8V4Y - chains A and J of the 11 polymer chains in the assembly; structure by electron microscopy, 2.80 A resolution.

Chain A:
Molecule: Histone H3.2
From: Xenopus laevis
UniProt: P84233 (H32_XENLA); residues 1-135 here correspond to UniProt positions 2-136 (UniProt number = residue number + 1)
Chain sequence (135 residues; numbered 1 to 135; the number before each row is that of its first residue):
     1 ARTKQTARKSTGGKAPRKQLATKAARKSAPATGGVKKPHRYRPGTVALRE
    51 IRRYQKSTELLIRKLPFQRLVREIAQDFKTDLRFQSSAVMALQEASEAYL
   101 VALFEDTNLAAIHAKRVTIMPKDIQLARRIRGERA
Not modelled in the structure: 1-38, 134-135
Sequence notes: engineered mutation Ala102 (Gly103 in P84233), Ala110 (Cys111 in P84233)
UniProt features mapped onto this chain:
  - modified residue: Arg2 (Asymmetric dimethylarginine), Thr3 (Phosphothreonine), Lys4 (Allysine), Gln5 (5-glutamyl dopamine), Thr6 (Phosphothreonine), Arg8 (Citrulline), Lys9 (N6,N6,N6-trimethyllysine), Ser10 (ADP-ribosylserine), Thr11 (Phosphothreonine), Lys14 (N6-(2-hydroxyisobutyryl)lysine), Arg17 (Asymmetric dimethylarginine), Lys18 (N6-(2-hydroxyisobutyryl)lysine), Lys23 (N6-(2-hydroxyisobutyryl)lysine), Arg26 (Citrulline), Lys27 (N6,N6,N6-trimethyllysine), Ser28 (ADP-ribosylserine), Lys36 (N6,N6,N6-trimethyllysine), Lys37 (N6-methyllysine), Tyr41 (Phosphotyrosine), Lys56 (N6,N6,N6-trimethyllysine) and 8 more in UniProt

Chain J:
Molecule: Widom 601 DNA (147-mer) with 60 base pairs flanking DNA (forward strand)
Sequence (207 nucleotides; numbered 1 to 207; the number before each row is that of its first residue):
     1 CTGGAGAATCCCGGTGCCGAGGCCGCTCAATTGGTCGTAGACAGCTCTAG
    51 CACCGCTTAAACGCACGTACGCGCTGTCCCCCGCGTTTTAACCGCCAAGG
   101 GGATTACTCCCTAGTCTCCAGGCACGTGTCAGATATATACATCCTGTGCA
   151 TGTATTGAACAGCGACCTTGCCGGTGCCAGTCGGATAGTGTTCCGAGCTC
   201 CCACTCT
Not modelled in the structure: 148-207

Chain A / chain J interface:
Residue-residue contacts (15; chain A residue first):
  Arg42(A) - DC144(J)  salt bridge to the phosphate
  Arg42(A) - DT145(J)  salt bridge to the phosphate
  Pro43(A) - DA69(J)  sugar contact
  Thr45(A) - DC144(J)  hydrogen bond to the phosphate
  Arg63(A) - DA60(J)  phosphate contact
  Arg63(A) - DA61(J)  salt bridge to the phosphate
  Arg72(A) - DC51(J)  salt bridge to the phosphate
  Phe84(A) - DG50(J)  sugar contact
  Gln85(A) - DG50(J)  phosphate contact
  Ser86(A) - DG50(J)  hydrogen bond to the phosphate
  Arg116(A) - DC72(J)  salt bridge to the phosphate
  Val117(A) - DG71(J)  hydrogen bond to the phosphate
  Thr118(A) - DC70(J)  phosphate contact
  Thr118(A) - DG71(J)  hydrogen bond to the phosphate
  Met120(A) - DG71(J)  phosphate contact
Interface residues without a listed pair, chain A (16 interface residues in all): His39, Arg40, Gln68, Arg83
Interface residues without a listed pair, chain J (11 interface residues in all): DC143

In short:
Chain A and chain J form an interface of 16 and 11 residues respectively, with 4 hydrogen bonds and 5 salt
bridges. Among the polar pairs are Thr45(A)-DC144(J), Ser86(A)-DG50(J) and Val117(A)-DG71(J).
Chain A is Histone H3.2 (Xenopus laevis) and chain J is Widom 601 DNA (147-mer) with 60 base pairs flanking
DNA (forward strand); the structure, Cryo-EM structure of singly-bound SNF2h-nucleosome complex with SNF2h at
inactive SHL2 (conformation 1), was determined by electron microscopy together with 8V6V and 8V7L from the
same study.
